Entry 1VBD (X-ray diffraction, 2.90 A resolution); this record covers chains 1 and 3 of the 5 polymer chains in the assembly.

Chain 1:
Name: Poliovirus type 1 mahoney
From: Human poliovirus 1
UniProtKB: P03300 (POLH_POL1M); residues 1-302 here correspond to UniProt positions 579-880 (UniProt number = residue number + 578)
Sequence (302 residues; each row starts with the number of its first residue):
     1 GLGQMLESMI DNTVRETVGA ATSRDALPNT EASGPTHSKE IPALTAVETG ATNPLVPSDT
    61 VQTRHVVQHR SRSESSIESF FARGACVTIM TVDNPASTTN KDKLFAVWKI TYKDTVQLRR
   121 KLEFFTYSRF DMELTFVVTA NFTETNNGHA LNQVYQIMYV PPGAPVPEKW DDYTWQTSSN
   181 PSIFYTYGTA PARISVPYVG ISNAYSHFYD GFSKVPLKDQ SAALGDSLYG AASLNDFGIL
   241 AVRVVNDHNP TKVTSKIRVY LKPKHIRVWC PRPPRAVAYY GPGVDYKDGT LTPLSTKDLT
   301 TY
Not modelled in the structure: 1-19
Small-molecule neighbours: r78206 (J78; (methylpyridazine piperidine propyloxyphenyl)ethylacetate): Ile-110, Thr-111, Tyr-112, Lys-113, Met-132, Leu-134, Phe-136, Ile-157, Tyr-159, Pro-181, Ser-182, Ile-183, Ile-194, Val-196, Val-199, Tyr-205, Asp-236, Phe-237, Leu-240

Chain 3:
Name: Poliovirus type 1 mahoney
From: Human poliovirus 1
UniProtKB: P03300 (POLH_POL1M); residues 1-238 here correspond to UniProt positions 341-578 (UniProt number = residue number + 340)
Sequence (238 residues; numbered 1 to 238; the number before each row is that of its first residue):
     1 GLPVMNTPGS NQYLTADNFQ SPCALPEFDV TPPIDIPGEV KNMMELAEID TMIPFDLSAT
    61 KKNTMEMYRV RLSDKPHTDD PILCLSLSPA SDPRLSHTML GEILNYYTHW AGSLKFTFLF
   121 CGSMMATGKL LVSYAPPGAD PPKKRKEAML GTHVIWDIGL QSSCTMVVPW ISNTTYRQTI
   181 DDSFTEGGYI SVFYQTRIVV PLSTPREMDI LGFVSACNDF SVRLLRDTTH IEQKALAQ
Not modelled in the structure: 236-238
Differences from the reference sequence: conflict Ser-123 (Phe463 in P03300)

Interface between chain 1 and chain 3:
Contacting residue pairs (180):
  Leu-27(1) with Asn-218(3); Asp-219(3); Phe-220(3); Ser-221(3)
  Pro-28(1) with Asn-218(3)
  Ala-43(1) with Cys-164(3); Thr-165(3), hydrogen bond (backbone-backbone)
  Leu-44(1) with Ser-163(3)
  Thr-45(1) with Gln-161(3); Ser-162(3); Ser-163(3), hydrogen bond (backbone-backbone); Thr-165(3)
  Ala-46(1) with Ser-162(3); Ser-163(3)
  Val-47(1) with Thr-117(3); Leu-119(3), hydrophobic; Ser-163(3), hydrogen bond (backbone-side chain)
  Glu-48(1) with Leu-119(3); Ser-162(3), hydrogen bond
  Thr-52(1) with Glu-48(3); Asp-50(3), hydrogen bond (side chain-backbone); Lys-115(3); Ser-215(3)
  Asn-53(1) with Lys-115(3), hydrogen bond (backbone-side chain); Thr-165(3), hydrogen bond
  Leu-55(1) with Lys-115(3); Thr-165(3); Val-167(3), hydrophobic; Cys-217(3), hydrogen bond (backbone-side chain)
  Val-56(1) with Asn-218(3)
  Pro-57(1) with Ser-113(3); Val-167(3), hydrophobic; Pro-169(3), hydrophobic
  Thr-60(1) with Val-167(3)
  Val-61(1) with Thr-152(3); Pro-169(3), hydrophobic
  Arg-70(1) with Ala-111(3), hydrogen bond (side chain-backbone); Gly-112(3); Tyr-176(3); Asp-219(3), hydrogen bond (side chain-backbone); Ser-221(3), hydrogen bond
  Ser-71(1) with Ser-221(3)
  Arg-72(1) with Asn-42(3), hydrogen bond (backbone-side chain); Met-44(3); Glu-48(3), salt bridge; Cys-217(3); Asn-218(3); Phe-220(3), hydrogen bond (side chain-backbone)
  Glu-74(1) with Tyr-107(3), hydrogen bond (backbone-side chain); Arg-223(3); Leu-224(3), hydrogen bond (side chain-backbone); Leu-225(3), hydrogen bond (side chain-backbone)
  Ser-75(1) with Asn-42(3), hydrogen bond; Met-43(3), hydrogen bond (backbone-backbone); Met-44(3); Tyr-107(3)
  Ser-76(1) with Lys-41(3); Asn-42(3)
  Ile-77(1) with Val-40(3); Lys-41(3), hydrogen bond (backbone-backbone); Met-43(3), hydrophobic
  Ser-79(1) with Leu-225(3)
  Phe-80(1) with Met-43(3), hydrophobic; Tyr-106(3), hydrophobic; Tyr-107(3); Leu-225(3)
  Arg-83(1) with Thr-15(3); Ala-16(3); Leu-225(3)
  Gly-84(1) with Tyr-13(3); Thr-15(3), hydrogen bond (backbone-side chain)
  Asp-114(1) with Gln-233(3)
  Thr-115(1) with Gln-233(3)
  Val-116(1) with Glu-232(3); Gln-233(3)
  Gln-117(1) with Asp-227(3)
  Arg-120(1) with Glu-102(3), salt bridge; Tyr-106(3), hydrogen bond; Thr-228(3); His-230(3); Ile-231(3)
  Lys-121(1) with Tyr-106(3)
  Phe-124(1) with Tyr-106(3), hydrophobic
  Phe-125(1) with Val-40(3), hydrophobic; Met-43(3), hydrophobic
  Arg-129(1) with Val-30(3); Thr-31(3), hydrogen bond (side chain-backbone); Pro-32(3), hydrogen bond (side chain-backbone); Pro-33(3)
  Glu-133(1) with Phe-19(3); Ser-21(3)
  Thr-135(1) with Tyr-13(3)
  Val-137(1) with Tyr-13(3), hydrophobic
  Pro-181(1) with Ala-24(3); Leu-25(3), hydrophobic
  Ala-190(1) with Asn-11(3)
  Pro-191(1) with Asn-11(3); Tyr-13(3), hydrophobic
  Arg-193(1) with Tyr-13(3); Asp-17(3), salt bridge; Ser-21(3); Pro-22(3)
  Ile-194(1) with Ser-21(3); Pro-22(3); Ala-24(3), hydrophobic
  Ser-195(1) with Ser-21(3), hydrogen bond; Pro-22(3), hydrogen bond (backbone-backbone); Cys-23(3), hydrogen bond (backbone-side chain); Ala-24(3), hydrogen bond (backbone-backbone)
  Pro-197(1) with Cys-23(3); Leu-25(3); Phe-28(3), hydrophobic
  Tyr-198(1) with Phe-28(3); Val-30(3); Thr-31(3)
  Val-199(1) with Leu-25(3), hydrophobic; Phe-28(3), hydrophobic
  Gly-200(1) with Thr-31(3)
  Ser-202(1) with Thr-31(3)
  Asn-203(1) with Thr-31(3); Pro-32(3), hydrogen bond (side chain-backbone); Ile-34(3)
  Ala-204(1) with Ile-36(3), hydrophobic
  Tyr-260(1) with Tyr-13(3)
  Lys-262(1) with Asp-17(3), hydrogen bond (side chain-backbone)
  Arg-267(1) with Pro-33(3); Glu-39(3), salt bridge
  Val-268(1) with Glu-39(3); Val-40(3), hydrogen bond (backbone-backbone)
  Trp-269(1) with Ile-36(3), hydrogen bond (side chain-backbone); Pro-37(3); Gly-38(3); Glu-39(3)
  Cys-270(1) with Pro-37(3), hydrogen bond (side chain-backbone); Gly-38(3), hydrogen bond (backbone-backbone)
  Pro-271(1) with Gly-38(3); Val-40(3), hydrophobic; Leu-46(3), hydrophobic
  Arg-272(1) with Met-99(3)
  Pro-274(1) with Met-99(3); Glu-102(3)
  Thr-292(1) with Asn-63(3)
  Pro-293(1) with Asn-63(3)
  Leu-294(1) with Pro-54(3), hydrophobic; Leu-57(3), hydrophobic; Lys-62(3); Asn-63(3), hydrogen bond (backbone-side chain); Met-67(3), hydrophobic
  Ser-295(1) with Leu-57(3); Lys-62(3)
  Thr-296(1) with Leu-57(3); Ala-59(3); Lys-62(3), hydrogen bond
  Lys-297(1) with Leu-57(3), hydrogen bond (backbone-backbone); Ser-58(3), hydrogen bond (backbone-backbone); Pro-93(3); Arg-94(3)
  Asp-298(1) with Arg-94(3), hydrogen bond (backbone-side chain)
  Leu-299(1) with Phe-55(3); Asp-56(3); Ile-82(3); Leu-83(3); Cys-84(3), hydrogen bond (backbone-backbone)
  Thr-300(1) with Pro-81(3); Ile-82(3); Cys-84(3); Lys-143(3), hydrogen bond (backbone-side chain)
  Thr-301(1) with Cys-84(3); Arg-94(3), hydrogen bond (backbone-side chain)
  Tyr-302(1) with Cys-84(3), hydrophobic; Leu-85(3); Ser-86(3), hydrogen bond (backbone-side chain); Asp-92(3); Arg-94(3), hydrogen bond (backbone-side chain); Pro-141(3), hydrophobic; Pro-142(3), hydrogen bond (side chain-backbone); Lys-143(3); Tyr-189(3), hydrophobic; Ile-190(3); Ser-191(3)
Interface residues without a listed pair, chain 1 (81 interface residues in all): Ile-41, Pro-54, Ala-82, Tyr-127, Val-196, Lys-264, Pro-273, Arg-275, Val-277, Tyr-279
Interface residues without a listed pair, chain 3 (96 interface residues in all): Asn-18, Ile-49, Val-70, Ile-103, Trp-156, Asp-157, Thr-175, Phe-213, Val-222

Summary:
81 residues of chain 1 and 96 residues of chain 3 are in contact; the contacts include 44 hydrogen bonds and 4
salt bridges. Among the polar pairs are Arg-72(1)/Glu-48(3), Arg-120(1)/Glu-102(3) and Arg-193(1)/Asp-17(3).
R78206 is bound between chain 1 and chain 3.
Chain 1 is Poliovirus type 1 mahoney and chain 3 is Poliovirus type 1 mahoney, both from Human poliovirus 1;
the structure, Poliovirus (type 1, mahoney strain) complexed with R78206, was determined by X-ray diffraction
(same publication as 1VBA, 1VBB, 1VBC and 1VBE).
